8IYU - chains A and B; structure by X-ray diffraction, 2.10 A resolution.

# Chain A (and B)
Name: Sirohydrochlorin cobaltochelatase
Organism: Methanocaldococcus jannaschii (strain ATCC 43067 / DSM 2661 / JAL-1 / JCM 10045 / NBRC 100440)
Notes: chain B of this document is another copy of the same molecule, construct and numbering; everything in this record applies to it too
UniProt: Q58380 (CFBA_METJA); residues 1-143 here = UniProt positions 1-143
Chain sequence (143 residues; each row starts with the number of its first residue):
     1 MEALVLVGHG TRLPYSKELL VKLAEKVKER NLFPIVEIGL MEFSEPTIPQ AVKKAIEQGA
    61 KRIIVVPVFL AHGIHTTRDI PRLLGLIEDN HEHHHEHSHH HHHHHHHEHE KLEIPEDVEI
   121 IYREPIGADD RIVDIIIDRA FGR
Not modelled in the structure: 90-111 (chain B: 90-114)
Differences from the reference sequence: engineered mutation Thr11 (Ser in Q58380)
Ion coordination: Ni2+: His9, His75
UniProt features mapped onto this chain:
  - active site: His9 (Proton acceptor)
  - binding site (Co(2+)): His9, His75
  - binding site (Ni(2+)): His9, His75
  - binding site (substrate): Glu45, Leu70 to His75

# How chain A and chain B interact
Residue-residue contacts (85; chain A residue first):
  Leu4(A) with Ala140(B), hydrophobic
  Leu6(A) with Ile136(B), hydrophobic
  Leu13(A) with Gly73(B); Ile74(B)
  Tyr15(A) with Ala71(B); His72(B)
  Leu19(A) with Leu70(B), hydrophobic; Gly127(B); Ala128(B)
  Lys22(A) with Ala128(B)
  Leu23(A) with Ala128(B), hydrophobic; Ile132(B), hydrophobic; Val133(B), hydrophobic; Ile136(B), hydrophobic
  Lys26(A) with Ala128(B), hydrogen bond (side chain-backbone); Asp130(B), salt bridge; Val133(B)
  Arg30(A) with Asp130(B), hydrogen bond (side chain-backbone); Val133(B); Asp134(B), salt bridge
  Leu32(A) with Ile137(B), hydrophobic
  Phe33(A) with Phe141(B), hydrophobic
  Ile64(A) with Ala140(B)
  Val66(A) with Ala140(B), hydrophobic
  Val68(A) with Leu70(B); Ile136(B), hydrophobic
  Phe69(A) with Leu70(B), hydrophobic
  Leu70(A) with Leu19(B), hydrophobic; Val68(B); Leu70(B), hydrophobic; Ile126(B), hydrophobic
  Ala71(A) with Tyr15(B)
  His72(A) with Tyr15(B)
  Gly73(A) with Leu13(B)
  Ile74(A) with Leu13(B)
  Arg123(A) with Arg139(B), hydrogen bond (side chain-backbone); Ala140(B), hydrogen bond (side chain-backbone); Phe141(B); Gly142(B)
  Glu124(A) with Arg139(B)
  Pro125(A) with Arg139(B), hydrogen bond (backbone-side chain)
  Ile126(A) with Leu70(B), hydrophobic; Arg139(B), hydrogen bond (backbone-side chain)
  Gly127(A) with Leu19(B)
  Ala128(A) with Leu19(B); Lys22(B); Leu23(B), hydrophobic; Lys26(B), hydrogen bond (backbone-side chain)
  Asp129(A) with Ile135(B); Arg139(B), salt bridge
  Asp130(A) with Lys26(B), salt bridge; Arg30(B)
  Arg131(A) with Asp134(B); Ile135(B); Asp138(B), salt bridge
  Ile132(A) with Leu23(B), hydrophobic; Ile132(B), hydrophobic; Ile135(B), hydrophobic
  Val133(A) with Leu23(B), hydrophobic; Lys26(B); Arg30(B)
  Asp134(A) with Arg30(B), salt bridge; Arg131(B)
  Ile135(A) with Ile126(B), hydrophobic; Asp129(B); Arg131(B); Ile132(B), hydrophobic
  Ile136(A) with Leu6(B), hydrophobic; Leu23(B), hydrophobic; Val68(B), hydrophobic
  Ile137(A) with Arg30(B); Leu32(B), hydrophobic
  Asp138(A) with Arg131(B), salt bridge
  Arg139(A) with Arg123(B), hydrogen bond (backbone-side chain); Glu124(B); Pro125(B), hydrogen bond (side chain-backbone); Ile126(B), hydrogen bond (side chain-backbone); Asp129(B), salt bridge
  Ala140(A) with Leu4(B), hydrophobic; Ile64(B); Val66(B), hydrophobic; Arg123(B), hydrogen bond (backbone-side chain)
  Phe141(A) with Phe33(B), hydrophobic; Arg123(B)
  Gly142(A) with Arg123(B)
Also at the interface, not in a pair above, chain A (42 interface residues in all): Ser16, Val27
Also at the interface, not in a pair above, chain B (42 interface residues in all): Ser16, Val27, Phe69

# In short
The chain A/chain B interface involves 42 residues from each chain, with 11 hydrogen bonds and 8 salt bridges.
Among the polar pairs are Lys26(A)-Asp130(B), Arg30(A)-Asp134(B) and Asp129(A)-Arg139(B).
Chain A and chain B are both Sirohydrochlorin cobaltochelatase (Methanocaldococcus jannaschii (strain ATCC
43067 / DSM 2661 / JAL-1 / JCM 10045 / NBRC 100440)); the structure, CfbA S11T variant with Ni(II) ions, was
determined by X-ray diffraction together with 8I56, 8I57 and 8I58 from the same study.
